Entry 6Y5E (electron microscopy, 3.15 A resolution); this record covers chains G and J of the 11 polymer chains in the assembly.

[Chain G]
Name: Histone H2A type 2-C
Source organism: Homo sapiens
Reference sequence: Q16777 (H2A2C_HUMAN); residues 12-119 here = UniProt positions 12-119
Chain sequence (108 residues; row label = number of the first residue in the row):
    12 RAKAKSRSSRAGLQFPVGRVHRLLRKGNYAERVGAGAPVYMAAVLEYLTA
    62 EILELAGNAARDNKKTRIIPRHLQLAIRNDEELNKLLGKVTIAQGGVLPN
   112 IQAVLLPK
UniProt features mapped onto this chain:
  - modified residue: Lys14 (N6-(beta-hydroxybutyryl)lysine), Lys37 (N6-(2-hydroxyisobutyryl)lysine), Lys75 (N6-(2-hydroxyisobutyryl)lysine), Lys76 (N6-(2-hydroxyisobutyryl)lysine), Lys96 (N6-(2-hydroxyisobutyryl)lysine), Lys100 (N6-glutaryllysine), Gln105 (N5-methylglutamine), Lys119 (N6-(2-hydroxyisobutyryl)lysine)
  - cross-link (Glycyl lysine isopeptide (Lys-Gly)): Lys14 (interchain with G-Cter in ubiquitin), Lys16 (interchain with G-Cter in ubiquitin)
Glycans and other covalent adducts: pentanedial (PTD) linked to Lys75

[Chain J]
Molecule: 153-nt DNA strand
Sequence (153 nucleotides; each row starts with the number of its first residue):
     1 ATCACAGGATGTATATATCTGACACGTGCCTGGAGACTAGGGAGTAATCC
    51 CCTTGGCGGTTAAAACGCGGGGGACAGCGCGTACGTGCGTTTAAGCGGTG
   101 CTAGAGCTGTCTACGACCAATTGAGCGGCCTCGGCACCGGGATTCTCCAG
   151 GAT

[Interface between chain G and chain J]
Residue-residue contacts (17; chain G residue first):
  Arg12(G) - DA34(J)  base contact
  Arg12(G) - DG35(J)  phosphate contact
  Arg12(G) - DA36(J)  sugar contact
  Ala13(G) - DG35(J)  sugar contact
  Ala13(G) - DA36(J)  hydrogen bond to the phosphate
  Ala15(G) - DA34(J)  phosphate contact
  Ala15(G) - DG35(J)  sugar contact
  Lys16(G) - DG35(J)  hydrogen bond to the phosphate
  Ser17(G) - DA34(J)  phosphate contact
  Arg18(G) - DA34(J)  salt bridge to the phosphate
  Arg21(G) - DG35(J)  salt bridge to the phosphate
  Gly29(G) - DA34(J)  phosphate contact
  Arg30(G) - DG33(J)  phosphate contact
  Arg33(G) - DG32(J)  sugar contact
  Arg33(G) - DG33(J)  salt bridge to the phosphate
  Arg43(G) - DG42(J)  sugar contact
  Arg78(G) - DC23(J)  phosphate contact
Also at the interface, not in a pair above, chain G (13 interface residues in all): Lys14
Also at the interface, not in a pair above, chain J (8 interface residues in all): DA24

[Summary]
Chain G and chain J form an interface of 13 and 8 residues respectively; the contacts include 2 hydrogen bonds
and 3 salt bridges. Among the polar pairs are Ala13(G)-DA36(J), Lys16(G)-DG35(J) and Arg18(G)-DA34(J).
Covalently linked pentanedial: at Lys75(G).
Chain G is Histone H2A type 2-C (Homo sapiens) and chain J is a 153-nt DNA strand; the structure, Structure of
human cGAS (K394E) bound to the nucleosome (focused refinement of cGAS-NCP subcomplex), was determined by
electron microscopy, deposited together with 6Y5D.
